Entry 9NR9 (electron microscopy, 4.22 A resolution (low resolution: residue-level contacts below are approximate; hydrogen-bond / salt-bridge calls are withheld)); this record covers chains A and B of the 6 polymer chains in the assembly.

== Chain A ==
Protein: Glutamate receptor 1
Source organism: Rattus norvegicus
UniProt: P19490 (GRIA1_RAT); residues 389-815 here correspond to UniProt positions 407-833 (UniProt number = residue number + 18)
Amino-acid sequence (427 residues; row label = number of the first residue in the row):
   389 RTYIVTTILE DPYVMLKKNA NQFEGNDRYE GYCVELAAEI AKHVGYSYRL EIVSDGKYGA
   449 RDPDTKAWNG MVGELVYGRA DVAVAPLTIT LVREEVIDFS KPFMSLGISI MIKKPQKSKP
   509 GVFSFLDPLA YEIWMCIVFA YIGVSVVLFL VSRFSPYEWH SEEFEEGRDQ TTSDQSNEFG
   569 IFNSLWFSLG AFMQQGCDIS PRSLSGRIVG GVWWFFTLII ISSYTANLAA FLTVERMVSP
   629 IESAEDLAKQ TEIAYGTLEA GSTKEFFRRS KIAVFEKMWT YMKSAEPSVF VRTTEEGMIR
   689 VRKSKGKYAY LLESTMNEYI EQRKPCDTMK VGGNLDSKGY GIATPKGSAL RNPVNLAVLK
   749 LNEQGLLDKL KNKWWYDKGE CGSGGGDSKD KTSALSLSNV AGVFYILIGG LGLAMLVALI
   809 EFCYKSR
Unresolved in the structure: 544-589
Cystine bridges: Cys714-Cys769
Ligand contacts: ZK1 ({[7-morpholin-4-yl-2,3-dioxo-6-(trifluoromethyl)-3,4-dihydroquinoxalin-1(2H)-yl]methyl}phosphonic acid): Glu398, Tyr446, Pro474, Leu475, Thr476, Arg481, Ala648, Gly649, Ser650, Thr682, Glu701, Thr703, Met704, Lys726, Tyr728
UniProt features mapped onto this chain:
  - binding site (L-glutamate): Pro474, Thr476, Arg481, Ser650, Thr651, Glu701
  - modified residue (Phosphoserine): Ser627, Ser692
  - lipidation (S-palmitoyl cysteine): Cys585, Cys811

== Chain B ==
Protein: Isoform 2 of Glutamate receptor 4
Source organism: Rattus norvegicus
UniProt: P19493 (GRIA4_RAT), isoform P19493-2; residues 397-820 here correspond to UniProt positions 417-840 (UniProt number = residue number + 20)
Amino-acid sequence (424 residues; row label = number of the first residue in the row):
   397 VVVTTIMESP YVMYKKNHEM FEGNDKYEGY CVDLASEIAK HIGIKYKIAI VPDGKYGARD
   457 ADTKIWNGMV GELVYGKAEI AIAPLTITLV REEVIDFSKP FMSLGISIMI KKPQKSKPGV
   517 FSFLDPLAYE IWMCIVFAYI GVSVVLFLVS RFSPYEWHTE EPEDGKEGPS DQPPNEFGIF
   577 NSLWFSLGAF MQQGCDISPR SLSGRIVGGV WWFFTLIIIS SYTANLAAFL TVERMVSPIE
   637 SAEDLAKQTE IAYGTLDSGS TKEFFRRSKI AVYEKMWTYM RSAEPSVFTR TTAEGVARVR
   697 KSKGKFAFLL ESTMNEYTEQ RKPCDTMKVG GNLDSKGYGV ATPKGSSLRT PVNLAVLKLS
   757 EAGVLDKLKN KWWYDKGECG PKDSGSKDKT SALSLSNVAG VFYILVGGLG LAMLVALIEF
   817 CYKS
Unresolved in the structure: 551-595
Cystine bridges: Cys720-Cys775
Ligand contacts: ZK1 ({[7-morpholin-4-yl-2,3-dioxo-6-(trifluoromethyl)-3,4-dihydroquinoxalin-1(2H)-yl]methyl}phosphonic acid): Pro406, Tyr407, Tyr452, Pro480, Leu481, Thr482, Arg487, Ser656, Thr688, Glu707, Thr709, Met710, Tyr734
UniProt features mapped onto this chain:
  - binding site (L-glutamate): Pro480, Thr482, Arg487, Ser656, Thr657, Glu707
  - lipidation (S-palmitoyl cysteine): Cys591, Cys817

== Chain A / chain B interface ==
Pairs across the interface (40; chain A residue first):
  Ala518(A) - Leu789(B)
  Glu520(A) - Leu791(B)
  Ile521(A) - Leu791(B)
  Cys524(A) - Phe798(B)
  Ile525(A) - Phe798(B)
  Ala528(A) - Phe798(B)
  Val535(A) - Leu805(B)
  Phe542(A) - Phe816(B)
  Ser593(A) - Ala812(B)
  Arg595(A) - Phe543(B)
  Ile596(A) - Ala808(B)
  Val597(A) - Ala808(B)
  Val600(A) - Leu801(B)
  Trp601(A) - Leu801(B)
  Trp602(A) - Thr611(B)
  Phe603(A) - Phe519(B)
  Phe603(A) - Val797(B)
  Phe604(A) - Val797(B)
  Phe604(A) - Phe798(B)
  Phe604(A) - Leu801(B)
  Leu606(A) - Thr611(B)
  Leu606(A) - Ile615(B)
  Ile607(A) - Phe519(B)
  Ile607(A) - Tyr618(B)
  Ile607(A) - Val797(B)
  Ser610(A) - Tyr618(B)
  Ser610(A) - Thr619(B)
  Ser611(A) - Leu622(B)
  Ser611(A) - Leu789(B)
  Thr613(A) - Thr619(B)
  Ala614(A) - Leu622(B)
  Ala614(A) - Ala623(B)
  Asn615(A) - Leu789(B)
  Ala618(A) - Leu626(B)
  Ala618(A) - Thr627(B)
  Phe619(A) - Thr786(B)
  Phe619(A) - Ser787(B)
  Val622(A) - Lys783(B)
  Val622(A) - Thr786(B)
  Thr639(A) - Pro777(B)
Other interface residues (no listed pair), chain A (31 interface residues in all): Leu517, Ala617, Thr621
Other interface residues (no listed pair), chain B (29 interface residues in all): Trp528, Ala788, Ser790, Val794, Ile800, Leu813

== Summary ==
The interface between chain A and chain B involves 31 residues on one side and 29 on the other. Bound to chain
A: compound ZK1. Chain B binds compound ZK1. From UniProt: 6 L-glutamate-binding residues on chain A; 6
L-glutamate-binding residues on chain B.
Here chain A is Glutamate receptor 1 and chain B is Isoform 2 of Glutamate receptor 4, both from Rattus
norvegicus. Entry 9NR9 (The structure of GluA1/A4 LBD-TMD with 2 TARPs) was determined by electron microscopy
together with 9NR7 and 9NRA from the same study.
